5R0A - chains A and B; structure by X-ray diffraction, 1.54 A resolution.

Chain A:
Protein: Pre-mRNA-splicing factor 8
Organism: Saccharomyces cerevisiae (strain ATCC 204508 / S288c)
Notes: fragment: yPrp8 RNaseH
Reference sequence: P33334 (PRP8_YEAST); residues 1836-2090 here = UniProt positions 1836-2090
Chain sequence (258 residues; row label = number of the first residue in the row):
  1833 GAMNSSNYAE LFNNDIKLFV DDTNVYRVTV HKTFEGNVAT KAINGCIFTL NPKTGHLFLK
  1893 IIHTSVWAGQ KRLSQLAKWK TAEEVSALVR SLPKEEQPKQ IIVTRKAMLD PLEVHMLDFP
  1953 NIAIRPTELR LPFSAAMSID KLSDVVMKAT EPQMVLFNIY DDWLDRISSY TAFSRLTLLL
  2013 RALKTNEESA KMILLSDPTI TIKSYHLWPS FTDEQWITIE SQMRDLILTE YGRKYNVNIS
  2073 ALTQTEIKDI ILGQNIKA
Unresolved in the structure: 2070-2090
Construct notes: expression tag (1833-1835)
Swiss-Prot annotation at these positions:
  - mutagenesis: Asp1853 (D1853A: Alters protein folding. Severely impaired growth. Strongly reduced growth at 35 degrees Celsius; when associated with A-1854; D1853N: Reduced growth at 30 degrees Celsius ...), Asp1854 (D1854A: Reduced growth at 30 degrees Celsius. Strongly reduced growth at 16 degrees Celsius. Strongly reduced growth at 35 degrees Celsius; when associated with A-1853 ...), Thr1855 (T1855A: Reduced growth at 30 degrees Celsius. Strongly reduced growth at 16 degrees Celsius), Thr1936 (T1936A: Reduced growth at 30 degrees Celsius. Strongly reduced growth at 16 degrees Celsius), Arg1937 (R1937K: Severely impaired growth. Reduced growth at 30 degrees Celsius. Strongly reduced growth at 16 degrees Celsius)

Chain B:
Protein: A1 cistron-splicing factor AAR2
Organism: Saccharomyces cerevisiae (strain ATCC 204508 / S288c)
Notes: fragment: GAMA - Aar2(1-152) - SSSSS - Aar2(171-317); engineered mutation(s): L153_D170delinsSSSSS
Reference sequence: P32357 (AAR2_YEAST); aligned to UniProt positions 1-317 over residues 1-317
Chain sequence (308 residues; numbered -3 to 317; 13 numbers in that range are skipped by the numbering (no residue carries them; nothing is unmodelled there); the number before each row is that of its first residue; numbers below 1 keep their minus sign (Gly-3 is residue -3)):
    -3 GAMAMNTVPF TSAPIEVTIG IDQYSFNVKE NQPFHGIKDI PIGHVHVIHF QHADNSSMRY
    57 GYWFDCRMGN FYIQYDPKDG LYKMMEERDG AKFENIVHNF KERQMMVSYP KIDEDDTWYN
   117 LTEFVQMDKI RKIVRKDENQ FSYVDSSMTT VQENEL
   166 SSSSSDPAHS LNYTVINFKS REAIRPGHEM EDFLDKSYYL NTVMLQGIFK NSSNYFGELQ
   226 FAFLNAMFFG NYGSSLQWHA MIELICSSAT VPKHMLDKLD EILYYQIKTL PEQYSDILLN
   286 ERVWNICLYS SFQKNSLHNT EKIMENKYPE LL
Unresolved in the structure: -3 to 0, 166-169
Construct notes: expression tag (-3 to 0); conflict Ser166 (Leu153 in P32357), Ser167 (Lys154 in P32357), Ser170 (Leu157 in P32357)
Ligand contacts: 2,4,5-tris(fluoranyl)-3-methoxy-benzoic acid (SYA): Pro5, Phe6, Thr7, Tyr68, Gln70, Glu83, Lys88, Phe89, Ile92, Phe96
Swiss-Prot annotation at these positions:
  - region: Leu261 to Ile282 (Leucine-zipper)
  - modified residue: Ser253 (Phosphoserine), Thr274 (Phosphothreonine)

How chain A and chain B interact:
Residue-residue contacts (18; chain A residue first):
  Gln1907(A) - Met195(B)
  Gln1907(A) - Leu199(B)
  Leu1908(A) - Met195(B)  hydrophobic
  Trp1911(A) - Glu194(B)
  Trp1911(A) - Met195(B)  hydrophobic
  Trp1911(A) - Phe198(B)  hydrophobic
  Asp1942(A) - Lys184(B)  salt bridge
  Asp1942(A) - Phe198(B)
  Glu1945(A) - Lys184(B)  salt bridge
  Val1946(A) - Ile189(B)  hydrophobic
  Val1946(A) - Glu194(B)
  Val1946(A) - Phe198(B)  hydrophobic
  His1947(A) - Glu194(B)
  Leu1949(A) - Lys184(B)
  Leu1949(A) - Ser185(B)
  Leu1949(A) - Arg186(B)
  Leu1949(A) - Ile189(B)  hydrophobic
  Asp1950(A) - Arg186(B)  salt bridge

Overview:
9 residues of chain A and 8 residues of chain B are in contact; the contacts include 3 salt bridges. Polar
contacts include Asp1942(A)-Lys184(B), Glu1945(A)-Lys184(B) and Asp1950(A)-Arg186(B). Ligands of chain B:
2,4,5-tris(fluoranyl)-3-methoxy-benzoic acid. UniProt lists 5 mutagenesis sites on chain A.
Here chain A is Pre-mRNA-splicing factor 8 and chain B is A1 cistron-splicing factor AAR2, both from
Saccharomyces cerevisiae (strain ATCC 204508 / S288c). Entry 5R0A (PanDDA analysis group deposition --
Aar2/RNaseH in complex with fragment F2X-Entry C02, DMSO-free) was determined by X-ray diffraction together
with 5QY1, 5QY2, 5QY3, 5QY4, 5QY5, 5QY6 and 128 further entries from the same study.
